PDB entry 7JHI | X-ray diffraction, 2.50 A resolution | chain A

# Chain A
Protein: N-acetyllactosaminide beta-1,3-N-acetylglucosaminyltransferase 2
Organism: Homo sapiens
Notes: EC 2.4.1.149
UniProtKB: Q9NY97 (B3GN2_HUMAN); numbering as in UniProt (aligned over 30-397)
Amino-acid sequence (384 residues; numbered 14 to 397; the number before each row is that of its first residue):
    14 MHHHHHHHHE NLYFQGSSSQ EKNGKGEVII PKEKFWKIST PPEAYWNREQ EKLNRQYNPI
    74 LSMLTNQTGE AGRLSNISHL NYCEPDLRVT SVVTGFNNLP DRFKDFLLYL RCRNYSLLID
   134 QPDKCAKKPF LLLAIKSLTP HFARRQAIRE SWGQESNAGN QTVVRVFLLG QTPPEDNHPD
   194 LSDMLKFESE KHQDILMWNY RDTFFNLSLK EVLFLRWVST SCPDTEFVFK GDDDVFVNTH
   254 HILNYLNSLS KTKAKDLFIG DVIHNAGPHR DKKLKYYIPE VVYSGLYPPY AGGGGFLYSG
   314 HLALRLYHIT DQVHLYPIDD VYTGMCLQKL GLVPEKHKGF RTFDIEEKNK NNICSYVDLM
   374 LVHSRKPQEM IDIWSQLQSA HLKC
Not modelled in the structure: 14-54, 77-89
Sequence notes: initiating methionine (14); expression tag (15-29)
Swiss-Prot annotation at these positions:
  - glycosylation (N-linked (GlcNAc...) asparagine): Asn-79, Asn-89, Asn-127, Asn-173, Asn-219
  - mutagenesis: Asp-245 (D245A: Loss of enzymatic activity, no loss of B3GNT8-binding)
Disulfide bonds: Cys-96/Cys-125, Cys-138/Cys-235, Cys-367/Cys-397
Covalently attached groups: N-acetylglucosamine (NAG) linked to Asn-127; glycan linked to Asn-219
Bound ions: Mg2+: Asp-247 (together with UDP)
Small-molecule neighbours: UDP (uridine-5'-diphosphate): Lys-149, Ser-150, Leu-151, His-154, Asp-215, Thr-216, Phe-217, Leu-220, Lys-223, Asp-245, Asp-246, Asp-247, Lys-288, Tyr-289, His-376
What the authors report for this chain:
  - mutagenesis - K149A, D245A, D247A, A279L, A279V, Y289F, D332A, D333N, H376E, H376L, H376Q: abolished catalytic activity
  - mutagenesis - A279G: decreased catalytic activity
  - disease-associated variants - D247H: decreased catalytic activity (citing earlier work)

# In short
Ligands of chain A: UDP. Covalently linked N-acetylglucosamine: at Asn-127. Curated annotation (UniProt) lists
one mutagenesis site. From the paper: K149A, D245A and D247A, among others, abolish catalytic activity; A279G
and D247H reduce catalytic activity; 13 substitutions were tested in all.
Chain A is N-acetyllactosaminide beta-1,3-N-acetylglucosaminyltransferase 2 (Homo sapiens); the structure,
Structure of human beta 1,3-N-acetylglucosaminyltransferase 2 iodide-derivative, was determined by X-ray
diffraction (same publication as 7JHK, 7JHL, 7JHM, 7JHN and 7JHO).
